PDB entry 1EFX | X-ray diffraction, 3.00 A resolution | chains D and E of the 5 polymer chains in the assembly

[Chain D (and E)]
Molecule: Natural killer cell receptor KIR2DL2
Organism: Homo sapiens
Notes: fragment: extracellular d1 and d2 domains; chain E of this document is another copy of the same molecule, construct and numbering; everything in this record applies to it too
UniProtKB: P43627 (KI2L2_HUMAN); residues 1-200 here correspond to UniProt positions 22-221 (UniProt number = residue number + 21)
Amino-acid sequence (200 residues; each row starts with the number of its first residue):
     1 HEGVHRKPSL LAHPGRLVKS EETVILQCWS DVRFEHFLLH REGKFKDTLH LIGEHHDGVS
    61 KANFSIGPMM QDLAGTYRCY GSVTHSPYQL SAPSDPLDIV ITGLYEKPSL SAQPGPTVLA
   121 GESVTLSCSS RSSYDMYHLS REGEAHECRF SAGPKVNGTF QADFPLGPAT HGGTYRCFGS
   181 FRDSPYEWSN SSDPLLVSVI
Not modelled in the structure: 1-3
Curated features (UniProtKB/Swiss-Prot):
  - glycosylation (N-linked (GlcNAc...) asparagine): Asn63, Asn157, Asn190
Disulfide bonds: Cys28-Cys79, Cys128-Cys177

[Chain D / chain E interface]
Contacting residue pairs - 13 pairs, chain D then chain E:
  Thr117(D) with Tyr80(E); Leu90(E)
  Val118(D) with Leu90(E), hydrophobic
  Leu119(D) with Leu38(E), hydrophobic; Tyr88(E), hydrophobic; Leu90(E)
  Glu122(D) with Ser86(E); Pro87(E); Tyr88(E); Leu90(E)
  Ile200(D) with His40(E); Thr48(E), hydrogen bond (backbone-side chain); Tyr80(E)

[Summary]
The interface between chain D and chain E involves 5 residues on one side and 8 on the other; the contacts
include 1 hydrogen bond. Its one hydrogen-bonded contact is Ile200(D)-Thr48(E).
Chain D and chain E are both Natural killer cell receptor KIR2DL2 (Homo sapiens); the structure, Structure of
a complex between the human natural killer cell receptor KIR2DL2 and a class I ..., was determined by X-ray
diffraction.
